2UXC - chains A and L of the 23 polymer chains in the assembly; structure by X-ray diffraction, 2.90 A resolution.

== Chain A ==
Molecule: 16S ribosomal RNA
Source organism: Thermus thermophilus
Sequence (1522 nucleotides; each row starts with the number of its first residue; note: 42 numbers in that range are skipped by the numbering (no residue carries them; nothing is unmodelled there); a row labelled like 190A-190L holds insertion residues (190A, then the next letters in order); numbering starts at 0):
     0 UUUGUUGGAG AGUUUGAUCC UGGCUCAGGG UGAACGCUGG CGGCGUGCCU AAGACAUGCA
    60 AGUCGUGCGG G
    73 CCGCGGGGUU UU
    88 ACUCCG
    95 UGGUC
   101 AGCGGCGGAC GGGUGAGUAA CGCGUGGGU
  129A G
   130 ACCUACCCGG AAGAGGGGGA CAACCCGGGG AAACUCGGGC UAAUCCCCCA UGUGGACCCG
   190 C
190A-190L CCCUUGGGGUGU
   191 GUCCAAAGGG CUUU
   216 GCCCGCUUCC GGAUGGGCCC GCGUCCCAUC AGCUAGUUGG UGGGGUAAUG GCCCACCAAG
   276 GCGACGACGG GUAGCCGGUC UGAGAGGAUG GCCGGCCACA GGGGCACUGA GACACGGGCC
   336 CCACUCCUAC GGGAGGCAGC AGUUAGGAAU CUUCCGCAAU GGGCGCAAGC CUGACGGAGC
   396 GACGCCGCUU GGAGGAAGAA GCCCUUCGGG GUGUAAACUC CUGAA
   442 CCCGGGACGA AACCCCCGAC GA
   474 GGGGACUGAC GGUACCGGG
   494 GUAAUAGCGC CGGCCAACUC CGUGCCAGCA GCCGCGGUAA UACGGAGGGC GCGAGCGUUA
   554 CCCGGAUUCA CUGGGCGUAA AGGGCGUGUA GGCGGCCUGG GGCGUCCCAU GUGAAAGACC
   614 ACGGCUCAAC CGUGGGGGAG CGUGGGAUAC GCUCAGGCUA GACGGUGGGA GAGGGUGGUG
   674 GAAUUCCCGG AGUAGCGGUG AAAUGCGCAG AUACCGGGAG GAACGCCGAU GGCGAAGGCA
   734 GCCACCUGGU CCACCCGUGA CGCUGAGGCG CGAAAGCGUG GGGAGCAAAC CGGAUUAGAU
   794 ACCCGGGUAG UCCACGCCCU AAACGAUGCG CGCUAGGUCU CUGGGUCU
   848 CCUGGGGGCC GAAGCUAACG CGUUAAGCGC GCCGCCUGGG GAGUACGGCC GCAAGGCUGA
   908 AACUCAAAGG AAUUGACGGG GGCCCGCACA AGCGGUGGAG CAUGUGGUUU AAUUCGAAGC
   968 AACGCGAAGA ACCUUACCAG GCCUUGACAU GCUAGG
 1003A G
  1004 AACCCGGGUG AAAGCCUGGG GUGCCCC
1030A-1030D GCGA
  1031 GGGGAGCCCU AGCACAGGUG CUGCAUGGCC GUCGUCAGCU CGUGCCGUGA GGUGUUGGGU
  1091 UAAGUCCCGC AACGAGCGCA ACCCCCGCCG UUAGUUGCCA GCGGUUCGGC CGGGCACUCU
  1151 AACGGGACUG CCCGCGAAA
  1171 GCGGGAGGAA GGAGGGGACG ACGUCUGGUC AGCAUGGCCC UUACGGCCUG GGCGACACAC
  1231 GUGCUACAAU GCCCACUACA AAGCGAUGCC ACCCGGCAAC GGGGAGCUAA UCGCAAAAAG
  1291 GUGGGCCCAG UUCGGAUUGG GGUCUGCAAC CCGACCCCAU GAAGCCGGAA UCGCUAGUAA
  1351 UCGCGGAUCA G
 1361A C
  1362 CAUGCCGCGG UGAAUACGUU CCCGGGCCUU GUACACACCG CCCGUCACGC CAUGGGAGCG
  1422 GGCUCUACCC GAAGUCGCCG GG
  1446 AGCCUACGGG
  1459 CAGGCGCCGA GGGUAGGGCC CGUGACUGGG GCGAAGUCGU AACAAGGUAG CUGUACCGGA
  1519 AGGUGCGGCU GGAUCACCUC CUUUCU
Unresolved in the structure: 0-4, 1535-1538
Bound ions: Mg2+ site 1: U12, C526, A914; Mg2+ site 2: G15, U920; Mg2+ site 3: G21, G22; Mg2+ site 4 near G21 (its only coordinating residue here); Mg2+ site 5: C48, G115; Mg2+ site 6 near A51 (its only coordinating residue here); Mg2+ site 7 near A53 (its only coordinating residue here); Mg2+ site 8: C58, U387; Mg2+ site 9: G61, U62, G105; Mg2+ site 10: G69, G70, U98; Mg2+ site 11: G107, G326; Mg2+ site 12: A109, G331; 107 more Mg2+ sites not listed; 21 more K+ sites not listed
Residues lining bound ligands: paromomycin (PAR): G1405, U1406, C1407, A1408, C1409, G1489, C1490, G1491, A1492, A1493, G1494, U1495, C1496

== Chain L ==
Molecule: Ribosomal protein S12
Source organism: Thermus thermophilus
UniProt: Q5SHN3 (RS12_THET8); residues 5-135 here correspond to UniProt positions 1-131 (UniProt number = residue number - 4)
Amino-acid sequence (135 residues; each row starts with the number of its first residue):
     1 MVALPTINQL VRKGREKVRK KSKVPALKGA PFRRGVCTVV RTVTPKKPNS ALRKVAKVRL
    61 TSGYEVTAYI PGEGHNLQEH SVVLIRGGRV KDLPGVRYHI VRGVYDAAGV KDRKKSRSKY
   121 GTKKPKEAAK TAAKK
Unresolved in the structure: 1-4, 130-135
Bound ions: Mg2+: Pro48 (shared with G529(A) of chain A)

== Interface between chain A and chain L ==
Pairs across the interface (134; chain A residue first):
  U24(A) - Lys23(L)  salt bridge to the phosphate
  A32(A) - Pro31(L)  base contact
  A33(A) - Phe32(L)  base contact
  C34(A) - Phe32(L)  sugar contact
  C34(A) - Val101(L)  sugar contact
  C34(A) - Val104(L)  phosphate contact
  G35(A) - Val104(L)  sugar contact
  G35(A) - Ser118(L)  hydrogen bond to the sugar
  G35(A) - Gly121(L)  sugar contact
  C36(A) - Arg117(L)  hydrogen bond to the sugar
  C36(A) - Ser118(L)  sugar contact
  C36(A) - Thr122(L)  sugar contact
  C36(A) - Lys123(L)  salt bridge to the phosphate
  C36(A) - Lys124(L)  hydrogen bond to the phosphate
  U37(A) - Lys123(L)  phosphate contact
  U37(A) - Lys124(L)  hydrogen bond to the phosphate
  U49(A) - Lys28(L)  hydrogen bond to the base
  C241(A) - Arg19(L)  hydrogen bond to the sugar
  G362(A) - Lys28(L)  hydrogen bond to the sugar
  G362(A) - Arg33(L)  hydrogen bond to the phosphate
  G362(A) - Arg34(L)  salt bridge to the phosphate
  G362(A) - Thr61(L)  phosphate contact
  A363(A) - Ala30(L)  base contact
  A363(A) - Pro31(L)  base contact
  A363(A) - Phe32(L)  base contact
  A363(A) - Arg33(L)  salt bridge to the phosphate
  A363(A) - Arg34(L)  salt bridge to the phosphate
  A363(A) - Thr61(L)  hydrogen bond to the phosphate
  A363(A) - Leu84(L)  sugar contact
  A363(A) - Tyr105(L)  sugar contact
  A364(A) - Lys28(L)  base contact
  G500(A) - Lys124(L)  phosphate contact
  C501(A) - Arg117(L)  salt bridge to the phosphate
  C501(A) - Ser118(L)  phosphate contact
  C501(A) - Lys124(L)  salt bridge to the phosphate
  G502(A) - Lys115(L)  phosphate contact
  G502(A) - Ser116(L)  phosphate contact
  G502(A) - Arg117(L)  hydrogen bond to the phosphate
  G502(A) - Ser118(L)  hydrogen bond to the phosphate
  G502(A) - Lys119(L)  hydrogen bond to the phosphate
  C503(A) - Ser116(L)  hydrogen bond to the phosphate
  C503(A) - Lys119(L)  salt bridge to the phosphate
  C518(A) - Pro48(L)  base contact
  C518(A) - Ser50(L)  sugar contact
  C519(A) - Ser50(L)  hydrogen bond to the phosphate
  C519(A) - Ala51(L)  phosphate contact
  A520(A) - Ala51(L)  phosphate contact
  A520(A) - Leu52(L)  hydrogen bond to the phosphate
  A520(A) - Lys54(L)  salt bridge to the phosphate
  A520(A) - Glu73(L)  hydrogen bond to the sugar
  G521(A) - Ala51(L)  base contact
  G521(A) - Arg53(L)  hydrogen bond to the base
  G521(A) - Lys54(L)  salt bridge to the phosphate
  G521(A) - Gly72(L)  phosphate contact
  G521(A) - Glu73(L)  phosphate contact
  C522(A) - Asn49(L)  hydrogen bond to the base
  C522(A) - Arg53(L)  base contact
  C522(A) - Tyr69(L)  hydrogen bond to the phosphate
  C522(A) - Pro71(L)  phosphate contact
  C522(A) - Gly72(L)  hydrogen bond to the phosphate
  C522(A) - Asp92(L)  base contact
  C522(A) - Tyr120(L)  sugar contact
  A523(A) - Arg53(L)  base contact
  A523(A) - Val90(L)  base contact
  A523(A) - Lys91(L)  base contact
  A523(A) - Asp92(L)  hydrogen bond to the base
  C526(A) - Lys91(L)  salt bridge to the phosphate
  G527(A) - Asn49(L)  base contact
  C528(A) - Asn49(L)  hydrogen bond to the base
  G529(A) - Asn49(L)  base contact
  G529(A) - Ser50(L)  hydrogen bond to the base
  G529(A) - Ala51(L)  base contact
  G537(A) - Glu73(L)  sugar contact
  G537(A) - Arg113(L)  salt bridge to the phosphate
  G538(A) - Arg113(L)  salt bridge to the phosphate
  G538(A) - Lys114(L)  hydrogen bond to the phosphate
  G538(A) - Lys115(L)  hydrogen bond to the phosphate
  A539(A) - Lys114(L)  salt bridge to the phosphate
  A539(A) - Lys115(L)  salt bridge to the phosphate
  G550(A) - Lys119(L)  sugar contact
  U551(A) - Arg86(L)  sugar contact
  U552(A) - Pro31(L)  hydrogen bond to the sugar
  U552(A) - Arg86(L)  hydrogen bond to the sugar
  U552(A) - Gly87(L)  phosphate contact
  A553(A) - Val24(L)  phosphate contact
  A553(A) - Gly29(L)  hydrogen bond to the sugar
  A553(A) - Ala30(L)  sugar contact
  A553(A) - Pro31(L)  sugar contact
  C554(A) - Ser22(L)  phosphate contact
  C555(A) - Lys20(L)  phosphate contact
  C556(A) - Lys20(L)  salt bridge to the phosphate
  C562(A) - Arg15(L)  base contact
  C562(A) - Glu16(L)  hydrogen bond to the base
  C562(A) - Lys17(L)  hydrogen bond to the sugar
  C562(A) - Val18(L)  base contact
  A563(A) - Arg15(L)  hydrogen bond to the base
  A563(A) - Lys17(L)  salt bridge to the phosphate
  C564(A) - Leu10(L)  sugar contact
  C564(A) - Arg15(L)  salt bridge to the phosphate
  G567(A) - Pro5(L)  base contact
  G567(A) - Arg15(L)  hydrogen bond to the base
  G568(A) - Pro5(L)  base contact
  G585(A) - Asn8(L)  hydrogen bond to the sugar
  C879(A) - Thr6(L)  base contact
  C879(A) - Asn8(L)  phosphate contact
  C880(A) - Thr6(L)  hydrogen bond to the phosphate
  C880(A) - Asn8(L)  hydrogen bond to the phosphate
  C880(A) - Gln9(L)  phosphate contact
  C880(A) - Arg12(L)  salt bridge to the phosphate
  G881(A) - Gln9(L)  hydrogen bond to the phosphate
  G881(A) - Arg12(L)  salt bridge to the phosphate
  C882(A) - Pro5(L)  base contact
  C882(A) - Lys13(L)  salt bridge to the phosphate
  U884(A) - Arg15(L)  hydrogen bond to the base
  A908(A) - Lys21(L)  salt bridge to the phosphate
  A909(A) - Lys21(L)  salt bridge to the phosphate
  C910(A) - Arg97(L)  salt bridge to the phosphate
  U911(A) - Arg89(L)  salt bridge to the phosphate
  U911(A) - Pro94(L)  phosphate contact
  U911(A) - Gly95(L)  hydrogen bond to the phosphate
  U911(A) - Arg97(L)  salt bridge to the phosphate
  C912(A) - Lys46(L)  hydrogen bond to the phosphate
  C912(A) - Pro94(L)  phosphate contact
  A913(A) - Lys46(L)  salt bridge to the phosphate
  A913(A) - Lys47(L)  salt bridge to the phosphate
  A913(A) - Lys91(L)  salt bridge to the phosphate
  C1412(A) - Lys57(L)  salt bridge to the phosphate
  C1490(A) - Pro94(L)  sugar contact
  G1491(A) - Thr44(L)  hydrogen bond to the sugar
  G1491(A) - Pro45(L)  phosphate contact
  G1491(A) - Lys46(L)  sugar contact
  A1492(A) - Lys46(L)  phosphate contact
  A1492(A) - Lys47(L)  hydrogen bond to the phosphate
  A1492(A) - Ser50(L)  hydrogen bond to the base
Other interface residues (no listed pair), chain A (64 interface residues in all): C23, C242, G302, A303, C525, C883, C1411
Other interface residues (no listed pair), chain L (71 interface residues in all): Ile7, Pro25, Arg41, Gly74, Asp112

== In short ==
The interface between chain A and chain L involves 64 residues on one side and 71 on the other, with 42
hydrogen bonds and 30 salt bridges. Polar pairs include U49(A)-Lys28(L), G521(A)-Arg53(L) and
C522(A)-Asn49(L). Bound to chain A: paromomycin.
Chain A is 16S ribosomal RNA and chain L is Ribosomal protein S12, both from Thermus thermophilus; the
structure, Crystal structure of an extended tRNA anticodon stem loop in complex with its cognate mRNA UCGU
..., was determined by X-ray diffraction together with 2UXD and 2UXB from the same study.
